PDB entry 6Y50 | electron microscopy, 4.10 A resolution (low resolution: residue-level contacts below are approximate; hydrogen-bond / salt-bridge calls are withheld) | chains 8 and u of the 9 polymer chains in the assembly

Chain 8:
Molecule: Splicing factor 3B subunit 2
Organism: Homo sapiens
UniProt: Q13435 (SF3B2_HUMAN); residues 1-895 here = UniProt positions 1-895
Chain sequence (895 residues; numbered 1 to 895; the number before each row is that of its first residue):
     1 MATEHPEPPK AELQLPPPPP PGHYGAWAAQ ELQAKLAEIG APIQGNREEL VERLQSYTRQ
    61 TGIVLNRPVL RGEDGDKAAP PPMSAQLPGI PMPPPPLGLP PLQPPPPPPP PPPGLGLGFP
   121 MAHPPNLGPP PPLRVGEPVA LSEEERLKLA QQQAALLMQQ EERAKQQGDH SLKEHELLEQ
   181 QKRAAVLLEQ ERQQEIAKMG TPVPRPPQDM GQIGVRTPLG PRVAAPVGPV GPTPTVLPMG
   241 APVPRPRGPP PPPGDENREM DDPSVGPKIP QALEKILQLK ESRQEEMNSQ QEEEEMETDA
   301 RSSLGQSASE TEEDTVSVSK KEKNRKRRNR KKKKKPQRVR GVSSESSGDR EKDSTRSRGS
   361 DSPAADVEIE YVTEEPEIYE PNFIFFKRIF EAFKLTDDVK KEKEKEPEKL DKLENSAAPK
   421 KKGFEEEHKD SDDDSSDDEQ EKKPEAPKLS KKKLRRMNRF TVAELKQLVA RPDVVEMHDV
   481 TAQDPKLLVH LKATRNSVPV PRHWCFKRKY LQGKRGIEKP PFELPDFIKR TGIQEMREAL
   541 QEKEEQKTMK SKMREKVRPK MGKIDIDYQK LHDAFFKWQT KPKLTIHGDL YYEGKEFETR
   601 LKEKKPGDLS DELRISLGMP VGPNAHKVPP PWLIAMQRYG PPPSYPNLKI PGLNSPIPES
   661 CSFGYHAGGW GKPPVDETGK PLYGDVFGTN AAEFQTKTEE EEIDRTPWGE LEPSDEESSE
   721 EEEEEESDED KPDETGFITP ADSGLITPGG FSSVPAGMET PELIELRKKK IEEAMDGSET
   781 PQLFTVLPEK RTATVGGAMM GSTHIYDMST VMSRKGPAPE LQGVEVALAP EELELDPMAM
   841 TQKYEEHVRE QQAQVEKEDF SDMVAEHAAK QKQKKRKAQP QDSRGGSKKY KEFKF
Unresolved in the structure: 1-457, 531-564, 599-895
UniProt features mapped onto this chain:
  - modified residue: Arg-222 (Omega-N-methylarginine), Arg-245 (Omega-N-methylarginine), Arg-247 (Omega-N-methylarginine), Lys-275 (N6-acetyllysine), Ser-289 (Phosphoserine), Thr-298 (Phosphothreonine), Ser-307 (Phosphoserine), Ser-309 (Phosphoserine), Thr-311 (Phosphothreonine), Ser-317 (Phosphoserine), Ser-360 (Phosphoserine), Ser-362 (Phosphoserine), Ser-431 (Phosphoserine), Ser-435 (Phosphoserine), Ser-436 (Phosphoserine), Arg-508 (Omega-N-methylarginine), Arg-515 (Omega-N-methylarginine), Thr-780 (Phosphothreonine), Ser-861 (Phosphoserine)
  - cross-link (Glycyl lysine isopeptide (Lys-Gly)): Lys-10 (interchain with G-Cter in SUMO2), Lys-280 (interchain with G-Cter in SUMO2), Lys-400 (interchain with G-Cter in SUMO2), Lys-412 (interchain with G-Cter in SUMO2), Lys-492 (interchain with G-Cter in SUMO2), Lys-543 (interchain with G-Cter in SUMO2), Lys-770 (interchain with G-Cter in SUMO2), Lys-790 (interchain with G-Cter in SUMO2), Lys-843 (interchain with G-Cter in SUMO2), Lys-857 (interchain with G-Cter in SUMO2)
  - natural variant: Gln-103 to Phe-895 (deletion: In CFM1), Arg-638 to Phe-895 (deletion: In CFM1)
  - mutagenesis: Arg-471 (R471K: Does not affect methylation by PRMT9), Arg-495 (R495K: Does not affect methylation by PRMT9), Arg-502 (R502K: Does not affect methylation by PRMT9), Phe-506 (F506A: Does not affect methylation by PRMT9; when associated with A-510), Lys-507 (K507A: Moderately diminished formation of omega-N monomethylarginine but greatly reduced formation of symmetrical dimethylarginine; when associated with A-509 ...), Arg-508 (R508K: Abolishes interaction with SMN1; Abolishes methylation by PRMT9. Abolishes formation of omega-N monomethylarginine and formation of symmetrical dimethylarginine; when associated with R-507 ...), Lys-509 (K509A: Moderately diminished formation of omega-N monomethylarginine but greatly reduced formation of symmetrical dimethylarginine; when associated with A-507 ...), Tyr-510 (Y510A: Does not affect methylation by PRMT9; when associated with A-506), Arg-515 (R515K: Does not affect methylation by PRMT9), Arg-530 (R530K: Does not affect methylation by PRMT9), Arg-537 (R537K: Does not affect methylation by PRMT9)

Chain u:
Molecule: Splicing factor 3B subunit 1
Organism: Homo sapiens
UniProt: O75533 (SF3B1_HUMAN); residues 1-1304 here = UniProt positions 1-1304
Chain sequence (1304 residues; row label = number of the first residue in the row):
     1 MAKIAKTHED IEAQIREIQG KKAALDEAQG VGLDSTGYYD QEIYGGSDSR FAGYVTSIAA
    61 TELEDDDDDY SSSTSLLGQK KPGYHAPVAL LNDIPQSTEQ YDPFAEHRPP KIADREDEYK
   121 KHRRTMIISP ERLDPFADGG KTPDPKMNAR TYMDVMREQH LTKEEREIRQ QLAEKAKAGE
   181 LKVVNGAAAS QPPSKRKRRW DQTADQTPGA TPKKLSSWDQ AETPGHTPSL RWDETPGRAK
   241 GSETPGATPG SKIWDPTPSH TPAGAATPGR GDTPGHATPG HGGATSSARK NRWDETPKTE
   301 RDTPGHGSGW AETPRTDRGG DSIGETPTPG ASKRKSRWDE TPASQMGGST PVLTPGKTPI
   361 GTPAMNMATP TPGHIMSMTP EQLQAWRWER EIDERNRPLS DEELDAMFPE GYKVLPPPAG
   421 YVPIRTPARK LTATPTPLGG MTGFHMQTED RTMKSVNDQP SGNLPFLKPD DIQYFDKLLV
   481 DVDESTLSPE EQKERKIMKL LLKIKNGTPP MRKAALRQIT DKAREFGAGP LFNQILPLLM
   541 SPTLEDQERH LLVKVIDRIL YKLDDLVRPY VHKILVVIEP LLIDEDYYAR VEGREIISNL
   601 AKAAGLATMI STMRPDIDNM DEYVRNTTAR AFAVVASALG IPSLLPFLKA VCKSKKSWQA
   661 RHTGIKIVQQ IAILMGCAIL PHLRSLVEII EHGLVDEQQK VRTISALAIA ALAEAATPYG
   721 IESFDSVLKP LWKGIRQHRG KGLAAFLKAI GYLIPLMDAE YANYYTREVM LILIREFQSP
   781 DEEMKKIVLK VVKQCCGTDG VEANYIKTEI LPPFFKHFWQ HRMALDRRNY RQLVDTTVEL
   841 ANKVGAAEII SRIVDDLKDE AEQYRKMVME TIEKIMGNLG AADIDHKLEE QLIDGILYAF
   901 QEQTTEDSVM LNGFGTVVNA LGKRVKPYLP QICGTVLWRL NNKSAKVRQQ AADLISRTAV
   961 VMKTCQEEKL MGHLGVVLYE YLGEEYPEVL GSILGALKAI VNVIGMHKMT PPIKDLLPRL
  1021 TPILKNRHEK VQENCIDLVG RIADRGAEYV SAREWMRICF ELLELLKAHK KAIRRATVNT
  1081 FGYIAKAIGP HDVLATLLNN LKVQERQNRV CTTVAIAIVA ETCSPFTVLP ALMNEYRVPE
  1141 LNVQNGVLKS LSFLFEYIGE MGKDYIYAVT PLLEDALMDR DLVHRQTASA VVQHMSLGVY
  1201 GFGCEDSLNH LLNYVWPNVF ETSPHVIQAV MGALEGLRVA IGPCRMLQYC LQGLFHPARK
  1261 VRDVYWKIYN SIYIGSQDAL IAHYPRIYND DKNTYIRYEL DYIL
Unresolved in the structure: 1-462
UniProt features mapped onto this chain:
  - region: Gly-529 to Arg-568 (Interaction with SF3B14), Gln-547 to His-550 (Interaction with PHF5A), Glu-1156, Tyr-1157 (Interaction with PHF5A)
  - site: Pro-469 (Interaction with RNA), Tyr-587 (Interaction with RNA), Glu-592 (Interaction with PHF5A), Lys-602 (Interaction with SF3B3), Cys-677 (Interaction with SF3B3), Cys-1035 (Interaction with RNA), Tyr-1049 (Interaction with RNA), Leu-1141 (Interaction with RNA), Glu-1205 (Interaction with SF3B3)
  - modified residue: Thr-125 (Phosphothreonine), Ser-129 (Phosphoserine), Lys-141 (N6-acetyllysine), Thr-142 (Phosphothreonine), Arg-157 (Citrulline), Ser-194 (Phosphoserine), Thr-203 (Phosphothreonine), Thr-207 (Phosphothreonine), Thr-211 (Phosphothreonine), Lys-214 (N6-acetyllysine), Thr-223 (Phosphothreonine), Thr-227 (Phosphothreonine), Ser-229 (Phosphoserine), Thr-235 (Phosphothreonine), Thr-244 (Phosphothreonine), Thr-248 (Phosphothreonine), Thr-257 (Phosphothreonine), Thr-261 (Phosphothreonine), Thr-267 (Phosphothreonine), Thr-273 (Phosphothreonine) and 22 more in UniProt
  - cross-link (Glycyl lysine isopeptide (Lys-Gly)): Lys-214 (interchain with G-Cter in SUMO2), Lys-413 (interchain with G-Cter in SUMO1), Lys-430 (interchain with G-Cter in SUMO2)
  - mutagenesis: Trp-200 (W200A: Abolishes interaction with RBM39; when associated with A-218; A-232; A-254; A-293; A-310 and A-338), Trp-218 (W218A: Abolishes interaction with RBM39; when associated with A-200; A-232; A-254; A-293; A-310 and A-338), Thr-223 (T223A: No effect on interaction with PPP1R8), Thr-227 (T227A: No effect on interaction with PPP1R8), Trp-232 (W232A: Abolishes interaction with RBM39; when associated with A-200; A-218; A-254; A-293; A-310 and A-338), Thr-235 (T235A: No effect on interaction with PPP1R8), Thr-244 (T244A: Slight inhibition of interaction with PPP1R8), Thr-248 (T248A: Slight inhibition of interaction with PPP1R8), Trp-254 (W254A: Abolishes interaction with RBM39; when associated with A-200; A-218; A-232; A-293; A-310 and A-338), Thr-257 (T257A: No effect on interaction with PPP1R8), Thr-261 (T261A: Slight inhibition of interaction with PPP1R8), Thr-267 (T267A: No effect on interaction with PPP1R8), 9 further mutagenesis entries in UniProt

Chain 8 / chain u interface:
Contacting residue pairs (38; chain 8 residue first):
  His-478(8) / Pro-1257(u)
  Asp-479(8) / Pro-1257(u)
  Ala-482(8) / Phe-1255(u)
  Ala-482(8) / Pro-1257(u)
  Leu-488(8) / Phe-1255(u)
  Leu-491(8) / Gln-1252(u)
  Lys-492(8) / Gln-1252(u)
  Thr-494(8) / Gln-1252(u)
  Asn-496(8) / Gln-1248(u)
  Ser-497(8) / Gln-1248(u)
  Ser-497(8) / Gln-1252(u)
  Val-498(8) / Gln-1248(u)
  Val-498(8) / Tyr-1249(u)
  Val-498(8) / Gln-1252(u)
  Pro-499(8) / Gln-1252(u)
  Val-500(8) / Tyr-1265(u)
  Pro-501(8) / Phe-1220(u)
  Pro-501(8) / Tyr-1265(u)
  Tyr-510(8) / Asp-1179(u)
  Leu-511(8) / Asp-1179(u)
  Pro-521(8) / Arg-1137(u)
  Pro-521(8) / Asp-1175(u)
  Leu-571(8) / Phe-1126(u)
  His-572(8) / Phe-1126(u)
  Pro-582(8) / Tyr-1167(u)
  Leu-584(8) / His-1210(u)
  Thr-585(8) / His-1210(u)
  Thr-585(8) / Asn-1213(u)
  His-587(8) / Asn-1213(u)
  His-587(8) / Arg-1245(u)
  His-587(8) / Gln-1248(u)
  His-587(8) / Tyr-1249(u)
  Gly-588(8) / Tyr-1249(u)
  Asp-589(8) / Asn-1213(u)
  Leu-590(8) / Asn-1213(u)
  Tyr-591(8) / Asn-1213(u)
  Tyr-591(8) / Tyr-1214(u)
  Tyr-591(8) / Pro-1217(u)
Also at the interface, not in a pair above, chain 8 (33 interface residues in all): Thr-481, Phe-522, Pro-525, Ile-566, Asp-567, Ile-586, Gly-594
Also at the interface, not in a pair above, chain u (25 interface residues in all): Pro-1090, Tyr-1136, Ala-1168, Met-1178, Asn-1209, Trp-1216, Leu-1251, His-1256

In short:
33 residues of chain 8 and 25 residues of chain u are in contact. From UniProt: 11 mutagenesis sites on chain
8; 21 mutagenesis sites on chain u.
Here chain 8 is Splicing factor 3B subunit 2 and chain u is Splicing factor 3B subunit 1, both from Homo
sapiens. Entry 6Y50 (5'domain of human 17S U2 snRNP) was determined by electron microscopy.
